1Q79 - chain A; structure by X-ray diffraction, 2.15 A resolution.

# Chain A
Protein: Poly(A) polymerase alpha
From: Bos taurus
Notes: EC 2.7.7.19
UniProtKB: P25500 (PAPOA_BOVIN); aligned to UniProt positions 1-514 over residues 1-514 (the alignment contains insertions or deletions, so no single offset holds)
Chain sequence (514 residues; each row starts with the number of its first residue):
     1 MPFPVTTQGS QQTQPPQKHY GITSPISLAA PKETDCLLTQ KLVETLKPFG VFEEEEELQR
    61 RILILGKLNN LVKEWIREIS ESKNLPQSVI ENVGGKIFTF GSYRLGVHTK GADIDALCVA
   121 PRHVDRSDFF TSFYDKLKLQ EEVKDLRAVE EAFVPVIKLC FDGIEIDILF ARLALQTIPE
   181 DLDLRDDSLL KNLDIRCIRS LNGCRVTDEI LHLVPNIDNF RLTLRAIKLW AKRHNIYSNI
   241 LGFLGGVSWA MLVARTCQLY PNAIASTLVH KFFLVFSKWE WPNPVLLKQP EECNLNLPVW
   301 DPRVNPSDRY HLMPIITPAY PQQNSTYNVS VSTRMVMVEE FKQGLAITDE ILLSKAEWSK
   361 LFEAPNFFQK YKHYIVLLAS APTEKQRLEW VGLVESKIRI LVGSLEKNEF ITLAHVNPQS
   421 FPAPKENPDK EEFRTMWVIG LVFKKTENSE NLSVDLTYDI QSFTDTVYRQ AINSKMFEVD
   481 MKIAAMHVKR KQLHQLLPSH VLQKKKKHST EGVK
Not modelled in the structure: 1-18, 445-454, 499-514
Differences from the reference sequence: modified residue (36, 160, 197)
Modified residues: C36 (3-sulfinoalanine; CSD); C160 (s-hydroxycysteine; CSO); C197 (3-sulfinoalanine; CSD)
UniProt features mapped onto this chain:
  - motif: R490 to K507 (Nuclear localization signal 1)
  - binding site (ATP): F100 to S102, T109, D113 to D115, D167, K228, Y237, G246, V247
  - binding site (Mg(2+)): D113, D115, D167
  - site (Interaction with RNA): F153, K158, N328, R399
  - modified residue (Phosphoserine): S10, S24
  - cross-link (Glycyl lysine isopeptide (Lys-Gly)): K444 (interchain with G-Cter in SUMO), K445 (interchain with G-Cter in SUMO), K506 (interchain with G-Cter in SUMO), K507 (interchain with G-Cter in SUMO)
Metal / ion sites: Mn2+ site 1: D113, D115, D167 (together with 3'-deoxyadenosine-5'-triphosphate); Mn2+ site 2: D113, D115 (together with 3'-deoxyadenosine-5'-triphosphate)
Small-molecule neighbours: 3'-deoxyadenosine-5'-triphosphate (3AT): F100, G101, S102, A112, D113, D115, V154, K158, D167, V247

# Summary
Chain A binds 3'-deoxyadenosine-5'-triphosphate. D113, D115 and D167 form the Mn2+ site 1. D113 and D115
coordinate Mn2+ site 2. UniProt lists 12 ATP-binding residues and 3 Mg2+-binding residues.
Chain A is Poly(A) polymerase alpha (Bos taurus); the structure, Crystal structure of mammalian poly(a)
polymerase, was determined by X-ray diffraction, deposited together with 1Q78.
